PDB entry 6TMH | electron microscopy, 3.10 A resolution | chains g and e of the 21 polymer chains in the assembly

# Chain g
Molecule: ATP synthase subunit gamma
Source organism: Toxoplasma gondii (strain ATCC 50853 / GT1)
UniProtKB: A0A125YUH0 (A0A125YUH0_TOXGG); residues 1-314 here = UniProt positions 1-314
Sequence (314 residues; numbered 1 to 314; the number before each row is that of its first residue):
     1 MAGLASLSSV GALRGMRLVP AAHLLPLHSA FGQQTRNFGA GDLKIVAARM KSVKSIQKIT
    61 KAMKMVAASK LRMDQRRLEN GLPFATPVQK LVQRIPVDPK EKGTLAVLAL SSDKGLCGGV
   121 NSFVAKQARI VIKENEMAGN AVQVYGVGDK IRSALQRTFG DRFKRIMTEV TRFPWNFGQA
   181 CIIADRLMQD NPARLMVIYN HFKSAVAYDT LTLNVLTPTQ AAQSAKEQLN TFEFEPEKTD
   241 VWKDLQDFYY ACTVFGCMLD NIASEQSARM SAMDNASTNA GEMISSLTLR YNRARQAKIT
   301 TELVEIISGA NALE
Disordered / not traced: 1-41, 314

# Chain e
Molecule: ATP synthase subunit epsilon
Source organism: Toxoplasma gondii (strain ATCC 50853 / GT1)
UniProtKB: S7VV10 (S7VV10_TOXGG); residues 1-73 here = UniProt positions 1-73
Sequence (73 residues; each row starts with the number of its first residue):
     1 MWRSSGVSFT RYASEMAALL RQCLKEPYRT QAMQRNQIHL KETVYQQGQV LTRETFNDIK
    61 KAFEAAAKHA GEK
Disordered / not traced: 66-73

# Chain g / chain e interface
Contacting residue pairs - 52 pairs, chain g then chain e:
  Arg152(g) with Tyr45(e)
  Gln156(g) with Tyr45(e)
  Gly160(g) with Gln47(e); Gly48(e), hydrogen bond (backbone-backbone)
  Asp161(g) with Gln47(e); Gly48(e)
  Phe163(g) with Tyr45(e)
  Lys164(g) with Val44(e); Tyr45(e), hydrogen bond (backbone-backbone)
  Arg165(g) with Glu42(e), salt bridge; Thr43(e)
  Ile166(g) with Lys41(e); Glu42(e); Thr43(e), hydrogen bond (backbone-backbone); Tyr45(e), hydrophobic
  Met167(g) with Leu40(e), hydrophobic; Lys41(e); Glu42(e)
  Thr168(g) with Leu40(e); Lys41(e), hydrogen bond (backbone-backbone)
  Glu169(g) with His39(e), salt bridge; Lys41(e)
  Val170(g) with Leu40(e), hydrophobic
  Arg172(g) with His39(e)
  Phe173(g) with Gln37(e); His39(e)
  Asn176(g) with Arg35(e); Gln37(e); Ile38(e)
  Gly178(g) with Ile59(e)
  Gln179(g) with His39(e), hydrogen bond (side chain-backbone); Leu40(e)
  Cys181(g) with Thr10(e); Ser14(e); Phe63(e)
  Ile182(g) with Leu40(e), hydrophobic; Ile59(e), hydrophobic; Ala62(e), hydrophobic; Phe63(e), hydrophobic
  Asp185(g) with Ser8(e), hydrogen bond; Phe63(e)
  Arg186(g) with Glu42(e), salt bridge; Phe56(e); Ala62(e), hydrogen bond (side chain-backbone); Ala65(e)
  Lys243(g) with Arg3(e)
  Asp244(g) with Trp2(e), hydrogen bond; Arg3(e), salt bridge; Phe9(e)
  Asp247(g) with Arg3(e), salt bridge; Phe9(e); Thr10(e)
Other interface residues (no listed pair), chain g (28 interface residues in all): Pro174, Gln189, Phe248, Ala251
Other interface residues (no listed pair), chain e (27 interface residues in all): Arg11, Gln34, Asn36, Gln46

# Summary
28 residues of chain g face 27 of chain e across their interface, with 8 hydrogen bonds and 5 salt bridges.
Polar contacts include Arg165(g)-Glu42(e), Glu169(g)-His39(e) and Arg186(g)-Glu42(e).
Here chain g is ATP synthase subunit gamma and chain e is ATP synthase subunit epsilon, both from Toxoplasma
gondii (strain ATCC 50853 / GT1). Entry 6TMH (Cryo-EM structure of Toxoplasma gondii mitochondrial ATP
synthase dimer, OSCP/F1/c-ring model) was determined by electron microscopy, deposited together with 6TMG,
6TMI, 6TMJ, 6TMK and 6TML.
